Entry 3A7C (X-ray diffraction, 2.40 A resolution); this record covers chain A.

[Chain A]
Molecule: Toll-like receptor 2, Variable lymphocyte receptor B
Source organism: Mus musculus
Notes: fragment: extracellular domain, (mouse), (Inshore hagfish)
Reference sequence: chimeric construct of Q9QUN7, Q4G1L2: residues 1-506 from Q9QUN7 (TLR2_MOUSE) positions 1-506 (same numbers); residues 509-576 from Q4G1L2 positions 133-200 (UniProt number = residue number - 376)
Chain sequence (580 residues; numbered 1 to 580; the number before each row is that of its first residue):
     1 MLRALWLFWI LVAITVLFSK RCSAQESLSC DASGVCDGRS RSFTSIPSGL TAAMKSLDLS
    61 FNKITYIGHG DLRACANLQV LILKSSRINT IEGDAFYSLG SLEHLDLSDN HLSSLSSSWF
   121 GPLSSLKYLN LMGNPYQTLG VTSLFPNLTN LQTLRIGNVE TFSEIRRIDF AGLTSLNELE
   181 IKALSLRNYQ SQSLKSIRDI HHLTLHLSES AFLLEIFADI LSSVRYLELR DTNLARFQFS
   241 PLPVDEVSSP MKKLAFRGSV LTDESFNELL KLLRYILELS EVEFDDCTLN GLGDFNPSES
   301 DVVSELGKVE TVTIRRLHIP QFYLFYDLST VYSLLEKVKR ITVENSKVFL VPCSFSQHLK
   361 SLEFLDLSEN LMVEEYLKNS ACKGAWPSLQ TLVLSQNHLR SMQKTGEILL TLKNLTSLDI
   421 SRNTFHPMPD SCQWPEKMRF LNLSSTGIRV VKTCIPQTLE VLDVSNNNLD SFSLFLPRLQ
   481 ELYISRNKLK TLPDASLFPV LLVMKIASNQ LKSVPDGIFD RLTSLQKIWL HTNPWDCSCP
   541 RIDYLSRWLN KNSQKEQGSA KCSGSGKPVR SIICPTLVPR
Disordered / not traced: 1-26, 576-580
Sequence notes: linker (507-508); expression tag (577-580)
UniProt features mapped onto this chain:
  - site: Phe349 (Interaction with bacterial lipopeptide)
  - glycosylation (N-linked (GlcNAc...) asparagine): Asn147, Asn414, Asn442
Disulfides: Cys30-Cys36, Cys353-Cys382, Cys432-Cys454, Cys537-Cys562, Cys539-Cys574
Glycans and other covalent adducts: N-acetylglucosamine (NAG) linked to Asn414, Asn442
Small-molecule neighbours:
  - N-acetylglucosamine (NAG; 2-acetamido-2-deoxy-beta-D-glucopyranose): Gly121, Pro146, Asn147
  - pe-dtpa (PDK; (10S,13R)-3-{2-[{2-[bis(carboxymethyl)amino]ethyl}(carboxymethyl)amino]ethyl}-10-hydroxy-5,16-dioxo-13-(tetradecanoyloxy)-9,11,15-trioxa-3,6-diaza-10-phosphanonacosan-1-oic acid 10-oxide): Ile314, Leu317, Ile319, Phe322, Leu328, Leu335, Val343, Ser346, Lys347, Val348, Phe349, Leu350, Val351, Pro352, Phe355, Leu371, Val373, Tyr376, His398

[Overview]
Chain A binds N-acetylglucosamine and pe-dtpa. Covalently linked N-acetylglucosamine: at Asn414 and Asn442.
Chain A is Toll-like receptor 2, Variable lymphocyte receptor B (Mus musculus); the structure, Crystal
structure of TLR2-PE-DTPA complex, was determined by X-ray diffraction (same publication as 3A79 and 3A7B).
